7MSM - chains A and Q of the 55 polymer chains in the assembly; structure by electron microscopy, 2.79 A resolution.

Chain A:
Molecule: 23S rRNA
From: Mycobacterium tuberculosis (strain ATCC 25618 / H37Rv)
Sequence (3138 nucleotides; each row starts with the number of its first residue):
     1 UUGUAAGUGU CUAAGGGCGC AUGGUGGAUG CCUUGGCAUC GAGAGCCGAU GAAGGACGUG
    61 GGAGGCUGCG AUAUGCCUCG GGGAGCUGUC AACCGAGCGU GGAUCCGAGG AUUUCCGAAU
   121 GGGGAAACCC AGCACGAGUG AUGUCGUGCU ACCCGCAUCU GAAUAUAUAG GGUGCGGGAG
   181 GGAACGCGGG GAAGUGAAAC AUCUCAGUAC CCGUAGGAGG AGAAAACAAU UGUGAUUCCG
   241 CAAGUAGUGG CGAGCGAACG CGGAACAGGC UAAACCGCAC GCAUGGGUAA CCGGGUAGGG
   301 GUUGUGUGUG CGGGGUUGUG GGAGGAUAUG UCUCAGCGCU ACCCGGCUGA GAGGCAGUCA
   361 GAAAGUGUCG UGGUUAGCGG AAGUGGCCUG GGAUGGUCUG CCGUAGACGG UGAGAGCCCG
   421 GUACGCGAAA ACCCGGCACC UGCCUAGUAU CAAUUCCCGA GUAGCAGCGG GCCCGUGGAA
   481 UCCGCUGUGA AUCCGCCGGG ACCACCCGGU AAGCCUAAAU ACUCCUCGAU GACCGAUAGC
   541 GGAUUAGUAC CGUGAGGGAA UGGUGAAAAG UACCCCGGGA GGGGAGUGAA AGAGUACCUG
   601 AAACCGUGUG CCUACAAUCC GUCAGAGCCU CCUUUUCCUC UCCGGAGGAG GGUGGUGAUG
   661 GCGUGCCUUU UGAAGAAUGA GCCUGCGAGU CAGGGACAUG UCGCAAGGUU AACCCGUGUG
   721 GGGUAGCCGC AGCGAAAGCG AGUCUGAAUA GGGCGACCCA CACGCGCAUA CGCGCGUGUG
   781 AAUAGUGGCG UGUUCUGGAC CCGAAGCGGA GUGAUCUACC CAUGGCCAGG GUGAAGCGCG
   841 GGUAAGACCG CGUGGAGGCC CGAACCCACU UAGGUUGAAG ACUGAGGGGA UGAGCUGUGG
   901 GUAGGGGUGA AAGGCCAAUC AAACUCCGUG AUAGCUGGUU CUCCCCGAAA UGCAUUUAGG
   961 UGCAGCGUUG CGUGGUUCAC CGCGGAGGUA GAGCUACUGG AUGGCCGAUG GGCCCUACUA
  1021 GGUUACUGAC GUCAGCCAAA CUCCGAAUGC CGUGGUGUAA AGCGUGGCAG UGAGACGGCG
  1081 GGGGAUAAGC UCCGUACGUC GAAAGGGAAA CAGCCCAGAU CGCCGGCUAA GGCCCCCAAG
  1141 CGUGUGCUAA GUGGGAAAGG AUGUGCAGUC GCAAAGACAA CCAGGAGGUU GGCUUAGAAG
  1201 CAGCCACCCU UGAAAGAGUG CGUAAUAGCU CACUGGUCAA GUGAUUGUGC GCCGAUAAUG
  1261 UAGCGGGGCU CAAGCACACC GCCGAAGCCG CGGCACAUCC ACCUUGUGGU GGGUGUGGGU
  1321 AGGGGAGCGU CCCUCAUUCA GCGAAGCCAC CGGGUGACCG GUGGUGGAGG GUGGGGGAGU
  1381 GAGAAUGCAG GCAUGAGUAG CGACAAGGCA AGUGAGAACC UUGCCCGCCG AAAGACCAAG
  1441 GGUUCCUGGG CCAGGCCAGU CCGCCCAGGG UGAGUCGGGA CCUAAGGCGA GGCCGACAGG
  1501 CGUAGUCGAU GGACAACGGG UUGAUAUUCC CGUACCCGUG UGUGGGCGCC CGUGACGAAU
  1561 CAGCGGUACU AACCACCCAA AACCGGAUCG AUCACUCCCC UUCGGGGGUG UGGAGUUCUG
  1621 GGGCUGCGUG GGAACUUCGC UGGUAGUAGU CAAGCGAAGG GGUGACGCAG GAAGGUAGCC
  1681 GUACCAGUCA GUGGUAACAC UGGGGCAAGC CGGUAGGGAG AGCGAUAGGC AAAUCCGUCG
  1741 CUCACUAAUC CUGAGAGGUG ACGCAUAGCC GGUUGAGGCG AAUUCGGUGA UCCUCUGCUG
  1801 CCAAGAAAAG CCUCUAGCGA GCACACACAC GGCCCGUACC CCAAACCGAC ACAGGUGGUC
  1861 AGGUAGAGCA UACCAAGGCG UACGAGAUAA CUAUGGUUAA GGAACUCGGC AAAAUGCCCC
  1921 CGUAACUUCG GGAGAAGGGG GACCGGAAUA UCGUGAACAC CCUUGCGGUG GGAGCGGGAU
  1981 CCGGUCGCAG AAACCAGUGA GGAGCGACUG UUUACUAAAA ACACAGGUCC GUGCGAAGUC
  2041 GCAAGACGAU GUAUACGGAC UGACGCCUGC CCGGUGCUGG AAGGUUAAGA GGACCCGUUA
  2101 ACCCGCAAGG GUGAAGCGGA GAAUUUAAGC CCCAGUAAAC GGCGGUGGUA ACUAUAACCA
  2161 UCCUAAGGUA GCGAAAUUCC UUGUCGGGUA AGUUCCGACC UGCACGAAUG GCGUAACGAC
  2221 UUCUCAACUG UCUCAACCAU AGACUCGGCG AAAUUGCACU ACGAGUAAAG AUGCUCGUUA
  2281 CGCGCGGCAG GACGAAAAGA CCCCGGGACC UUCACUACAA CUUGGUAUUG AUGUUCGGUA
  2341 CGGUUUGUGU AGGAUAGGUG GGAGACUGUG AAACCUCGAC GCCAGUUGGG GCGGAGUCGU
  2401 UGUUGAAAUA CCACUCUGAU CGUAUUGGGC AUCUAACCUC GAACCCUGAA UCGGGUUUAG
  2461 GGACAGUGCC UGGCGGGUAG UUUAACUGGG GCGGUUGCCU CCUAAAAUGU AACGGAGGCG
  2521 CCCAAAGGUU CCCUCAACCU GGACGGCAAU CAGGUGGCGA GUGUAAAUGC ACAAGGGAGC
  2581 UUGACUGCGA GACUUACAAG UCAAGCAGGG ACGAAAGUCG GGAUUAGUGA UCCGGCACCC
  2641 CCGAGUGGAA GGGGUGUCGC UCAACGGAUA AAAGGUACCC CGGGGAUAAC AGGCUGAUCU
  2701 UCCCCAAGAG UCCAUAUCGA CGGGAUGGUU UGGCACCUCG AUGUCGGCUC GUCGCAUCCU
  2761 GGGGCUGGAG CAGGUCCCAA GGGUUGGGCU GUUCGCCCAU UAAAGCGGCA CGCGAGCUGG
  2821 GUUUAGAACG UCGUGAGACA GUUCGGUCUC UAUCCGCCGC GCGCGUCAGA AACUUGAGGA
  2881 AACCUGUCCC UAGUACGAGA GGACCGGGAC GGACGAACCU CUGGUGCACC AGUUGUCCCG
  2941 CCAGGGGCAC CGCUGGAUAG CCACGUUCGG UCAGGAUAAC CGCUGAAAGC AUCUAAGCGG
  3001 GAAACCUUCU CCAAGAUCAG GUUUCUCACC CACUUGGUGG GAUAAGGCCC CCCGCAGAAC
  3061 ACGGGUUCAA UAGGUCAGAC CUGGAAGCUC AGUAAUGGGU GUAGGGAACU GGUGCUAACC
  3121 GGCCGAAAAC UUACAACA
Disordered / not traced: 1-4, 1013-1022, 3133-3138
Modified residues: 5MU (5-methyluridine 5'-monophosphate) at position 2177; OMG (o2'-methylguanosine-5'-monophosphate) at position 2791

Chain Q:
Molecule: 50S ribosomal protein L20
From: Mycobacterium tuberculosis (strain ATCC 25618 / H37Rv)
Reference sequence: P9WHC5 (RL20_MYCTU); residue numbers follow UniProt; this construct covers 1-129
Chain sequence (129 residues; each row starts with the number of its first residue):
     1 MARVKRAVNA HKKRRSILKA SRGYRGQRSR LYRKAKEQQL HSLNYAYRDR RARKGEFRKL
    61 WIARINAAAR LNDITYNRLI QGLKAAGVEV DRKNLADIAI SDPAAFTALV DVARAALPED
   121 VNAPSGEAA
Disordered / not traced: 1, 126-129

Interface between chain A and chain Q:
Contacting residue pairs - 155 pairs, chain A then chain Q:
  G17(A) - Arg25(Q)  hydrogen bond to the sugar
  C18(A) - Gly23(Q)  phosphate contact
  C18(A) - Tyr24(Q)  sugar contact
  C18(A) - Arg25(Q)  phosphate contact
  C18(A) - Gly26(Q)  hydrogen bond to the phosphate
  C18(A) - Arg30(Q)  salt bridge to the phosphate
  G19(A) - Arg22(Q)  phosphate contact
  G19(A) - Gly23(Q)  hydrogen bond to the phosphate
  C20(A) - Arg22(Q)  salt bridge to the phosphate
  U29(A) - Lys5(Q)  salt bridge to the phosphate
  U29(A) - Ala7(Q)  sugar contact
  C534(A) - Ala2(Q)  phosphate contact
  C534(A) - Arg3(Q)  hydrogen bond to the phosphate
  G535(A) - Arg3(Q)  salt bridge to the phosphate
  A538(A) - Arg3(Q)  hydrogen bond to the sugar
  A603(A) - Arg30(Q)  sugar contact
  A603(A) - Leu31(Q)  phosphate contact
  C604(A) - Arg30(Q)  phosphate contact
  C619(A) - Arg28(Q)  base contact
  C620(A) - Arg25(Q)  sugar contact
  C620(A) - Arg28(Q)  sugar contact
  C620(A) - Gln38(Q)  hydrogen bond to the phosphate
  C620(A) - Tyr45(Q)  hydrogen bond to the phosphate
  G621(A) - Tyr24(Q)  phosphate contact
  G621(A) - Arg25(Q)  hydrogen bond to the phosphate
  G621(A) - Gln38(Q)  hydrogen bond to the sugar
  G621(A) - Ser42(Q)  hydrogen bond to the sugar
  G621(A) - Tyr45(Q)  base contact
  G621(A) - Arg48(Q)  base contact
  U622(A) - Tyr24(Q)  hydrogen bond to the phosphate
  U622(A) - Ser42(Q)  sugar contact
  U622(A) - Tyr45(Q)  hydrogen bond to the sugar
  U622(A) - Ala46(Q)  phosphate contact
  U622(A) - Asp49(Q)  hydrogen bond to the sugar
  C623(A) - Ala46(Q)  phosphate contact
  C623(A) - Asp49(Q)  sugar contact
  C623(A) - Arg53(Q)  hydrogen bond to the phosphate
  A624(A) - Arg53(Q)  salt bridge to the phosphate
  A624(A) - Phe57(Q)  sugar contact
  G661(A) - Asp49(Q)  base contact
  G661(A) - Glu56(Q)  hydrogen bond to the sugar
  C662(A) - Arg48(Q)  hydrogen bond to the base
  G663(A) - Tyr45(Q)  hydrogen bond to the sugar
  G663(A) - Arg48(Q)  sugar contact
  G665(A) - Glu37(Q)  base contact
  G665(A) - His41(Q)  hydrogen bond to the phosphate
  C666(A) - Glu37(Q)  sugar contact
  C666(A) - His41(Q)  phosphate contact
  A680(A) - Arg33(Q)  sugar contact
  C682(A) - Leu31(Q)  sugar contact
  C682(A) - Arg33(Q)  salt bridge to the phosphate
  C682(A) - Lys34(Q)  salt bridge to the phosphate
  C683(A) - Leu31(Q)  phosphate contact
  C683(A) - Tyr32(Q)  phosphate contact
  C683(A) - Arg33(Q)  salt bridge to the phosphate
  U684(A) - His11(Q)  phosphate contact
  U684(A) - Arg14(Q)  salt bridge to the phosphate
  G685(A) - Lys5(Q)  phosphate contact
  G685(A) - Ala7(Q)  phosphate contact
  G685(A) - His11(Q)  salt bridge to the phosphate
  G685(A) - Arg14(Q)  salt bridge to the phosphate
  C686(A) - Lys5(Q)  salt bridge to the phosphate
  C686(A) - Arg6(Q)  salt bridge to the phosphate
  G687(A) - Arg6(Q)  salt bridge to the phosphate
  A1119(A) - Tyr47(Q)  hydrogen bond to the sugar
  A1119(A) - Arg51(Q)  hydrogen bond to the sugar
  C1121(A) - Tyr47(Q)  hydrogen bond to the phosphate
  C1121(A) - Arg51(Q)  salt bridge to the phosphate
  G1122(A) - Tyr47(Q)  phosphate contact
  G1122(A) - Arg50(Q)  salt bridge to the phosphate
  G1122(A) - Arg51(Q)  salt bridge to the phosphate
  C1123(A) - Arg50(Q)  phosphate contact
  C1123(A) - Arg53(Q)  salt bridge to the phosphate
  C1123(A) - Lys54(Q)  salt bridge to the phosphate
  C1124(A) - Arg53(Q)  salt bridge to the phosphate
  C1124(A) - Lys54(Q)  salt bridge to the phosphate
  C1124(A) - Phe57(Q)  stacking on the base
  C1124(A) - Trp61(Q)  phosphate contact
  C1124(A) - Lys93(Q)  sugar contact
  G1125(A) - Trp61(Q)  sugar contact
  G1125(A) - Asp91(Q)  phosphate contact
  G1125(A) - Arg92(Q)  phosphate contact
  G1125(A) - Lys93(Q)  salt bridge to the phosphate
  G1126(A) - Arg58(Q)  salt bridge to the phosphate
  G1126(A) - Asp91(Q)  phosphate contact
  G1126(A) - Arg92(Q)  salt bridge to the phosphate
  C1127(A) - Arg58(Q)  salt bridge to the phosphate
  C1127(A) - Lys84(Q)  salt bridge to the phosphate
  C1127(A) - Arg92(Q)  salt bridge to the phosphate
  A1138(A) - Lys59(Q)  sugar contact
  A1138(A) - Ile62(Q)  phosphate contact
  A1139(A) - Ile62(Q)  sugar contact
  A1139(A) - Ala63(Q)  phosphate contact
  A1139(A) - Asn66(Q)  hydrogen bond to the phosphate
  A1139(A) - Tyr76(Q)  sugar contact
  G1140(A) - Asn66(Q)  hydrogen bond to the phosphate
  G1140(A) - Arg70(Q)  salt bridge to the phosphate
  G1140(A) - Thr75(Q)  phosphate contact
  G1140(A) - Tyr76(Q)  phosphate contact
  G1140(A) - Asn77(Q)  hydrogen bond to the phosphate
  G1140(A) - Arg78(Q)  base contact
  C1141(A) - Arg70(Q)  salt bridge to the phosphate
  G1142(A) - Asn122(Q)  base contact
  U1143(A) - Asn122(Q)  sugar contact
  C1279(A) - Asn122(Q)  hydrogen bond to the sugar
  C1279(A) - Ala123(Q)  sugar contact
  C1279(A) - Pro124(Q)  phosphate contact
  C1280(A) - Arg78(Q)  hydrogen bond to the base
  C1280(A) - Val121(Q)  hydrogen bond to the sugar
  C1280(A) - Asn122(Q)  sugar contact
  C1280(A) - Ala123(Q)  sugar contact
  C1280(A) - Pro124(Q)  sugar contact
  C1280(A) - Ser125(Q)  phosphate contact
  G1281(A) - Asn77(Q)  hydrogen bond to the base
  G1281(A) - Arg78(Q)  hydrogen bond to the sugar
  G1281(A) - Gln81(Q)  hydrogen bond to the sugar
  C1282(A) - Tyr76(Q)  sugar contact
  C1282(A) - Asn77(Q)  sugar contact
  C1283(A) - Arg58(Q)  salt bridge to the phosphate
  C1283(A) - Ile62(Q)  phosphate contact
  C1283(A) - Tyr76(Q)  hydrogen bond to the phosphate
  C1283(A) - Arg92(Q)  salt bridge to the phosphate
  G1284(A) - Arg58(Q)  salt bridge to the phosphate
  G1284(A) - Ile62(Q)  phosphate contact
  A1286(A) - Tyr47(Q)  base contact
  A1286(A) - Arg51(Q)  hydrogen bond to the base
  G1329(A) - Asn9(Q)  hydrogen bond to the sugar
  G1329(A) - Lys12(Q)  hydrogen bond to the phosphate
  U1330(A) - Val4(Q)  base contact
  U1330(A) - Asn9(Q)  sugar contact
  C1331(A) - Val4(Q)  base contact
  C1347(A) - Arg15(Q)  salt bridge to the phosphate
  C1348(A) - Arg15(Q)  salt bridge to the phosphate
  C1350(A) - Arg22(Q)  salt bridge to the phosphate
  C1358(A) - Lys13(Q)  phosphate contact
  C1359(A) - Lys12(Q)  salt bridge to the phosphate
  G1379(A) - Ala2(Q)  hydrogen bond to the phosphate
  G1379(A) - Arg3(Q)  sugar contact
  G1379(A) - Val4(Q)  hydrogen bond to the sugar
  G1381(A) - Arg6(Q)  sugar contact
  G1381(A) - Asn9(Q)  hydrogen bond to the base
  A1382(A) - Arg6(Q)  salt bridge to the phosphate
  A1382(A) - Ala10(Q)  phosphate contact
  A1382(A) - Lys13(Q)  salt bridge to the phosphate
  G1383(A) - Tyr32(Q)  phosphate contact
  G1383(A) - Arg33(Q)  hydrogen bond to the sugar
  G1383(A) - Lys36(Q)  salt bridge to the phosphate
  G1383(A) - Glu37(Q)  hydrogen bond to the base
  G2256(A) - Lys34(Q)  hydrogen bond to the sugar
  C2257(A) - Gln27(Q)  hydrogen bond to the phosphate
  C2257(A) - Arg28(Q)  hydrogen bond to the sugar
  C2257(A) - Lys34(Q)  phosphate contact
  A2258(A) - Gly26(Q)  phosphate contact
  A2258(A) - Gln27(Q)  hydrogen bond to the phosphate
  C2259(A) - Arg25(Q)  salt bridge to the phosphate
Other interface residues (no listed pair), chain A (74 interface residues in all): G30, C533, U656, C941, G1346, A1349, G1377, A1378, U1380
Other interface residues (no listed pair), chain Q (66 interface residues in all): Val8, Lys19, Ser29, Ile80

Overview:
The interface between chain A and chain Q involves 74 residues on one side and 66 on the other, with 43
hydrogen bonds, 40 salt bridges and 1 aromatic stacking contact. Polar contacts include C662(A)-Arg48(Q),
C1280(A)-Arg78(Q) and G1281(A)-Asn77(Q).
Chain A is 23S rRNA and chain Q is 50S ribosomal protein L20, both from Mycobacterium tuberculosis (strain
ATCC 25618 / H37Rv); the structure, Mtb 70SIC in complex with MtbEttA at Trans_R0 state, was determined by
electron microscopy together with 7MSC, 7MSH, 7MSZ, 7MT2, 7MT3 and 7MT7 from the same study.
